Entry 9E96 (electron microscopy, 4.05 A resolution (low resolution: residue-level contacts below are approximate; hydrogen-bond / salt-bridge calls are withheld)); this record covers chains J and K of the 16 polymer chains in the assembly.

== Chain J ==
Protein: Structural polyprotein
From: Western equine encephalitis virus
UniProtKB: Q1W679 (Q1W679_WEEV); residues 1-439 here correspond to UniProt positions 798-1236 (UniProt number = residue number + 797)
Chain sequence (439 residues; row label = number of the first residue in the row):
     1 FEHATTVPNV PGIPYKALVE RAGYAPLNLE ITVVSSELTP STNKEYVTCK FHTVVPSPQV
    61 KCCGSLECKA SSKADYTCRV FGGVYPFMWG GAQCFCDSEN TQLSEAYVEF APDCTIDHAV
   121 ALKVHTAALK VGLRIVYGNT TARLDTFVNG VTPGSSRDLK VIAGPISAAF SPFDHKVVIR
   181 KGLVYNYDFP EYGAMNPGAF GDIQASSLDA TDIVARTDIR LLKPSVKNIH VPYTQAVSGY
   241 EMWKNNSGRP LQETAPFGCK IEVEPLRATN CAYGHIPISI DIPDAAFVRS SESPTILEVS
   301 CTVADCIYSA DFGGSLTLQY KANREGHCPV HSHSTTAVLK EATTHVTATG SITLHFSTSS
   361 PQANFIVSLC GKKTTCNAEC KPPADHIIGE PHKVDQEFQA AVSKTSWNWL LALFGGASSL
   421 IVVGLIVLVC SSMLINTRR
Cystine bridges: C49-C114, C63-C96, C259-C271, C301-C376, C306-C380, C328-C370

== Chain K ==
Protein: Structural polyprotein
From: Western equine encephalitis virus
UniProtKB: Q1W679 (Q1W679_WEEV); residues 11-418 here correspond to UniProt positions 330-737 (UniProt number = residue number + 319)
Chain sequence (408 residues; numbered 11 to 418; the number before each row is that of its first residue):
    11 PYLGFCPYCR HSAPCFSPIK IENVWDESDD GSIRIQVSAQ FGYNQAGTAD VTKFRYMSYD
    71 HDHDIKEDSM EKLAISTSGP CRRLGHKGYF LLAQCPPGDS VTVSITSGAS ENSCTVEKKI
   131 RRKFVGREEY LFPPVHGKLV KCHVYDHLKE TSAGYITMHR PGPHAYKSYL EEASGEVYIK
   191 PPSGKNVTYE CKCGDYSTGI VSTRTKMNGC TKAKQCIAYK RDQTKWVFNS PDLIRHTDHS
   251 VQGKLHIPFR LTPTVCPVPL AHTPTVTKWF KGITLHLTAT RPTLLTTRKL GLRADATAEW
   311 ITGTTSRNFS VGREGLEYVW GNHEPVRVWA QESAPGDPHG WPHEIIIHYY HRHPVYTVIV
   371 LCGVALAILV GTASSAACIA KARRDCLTPY ALAPNATVPT ALAVLCCI
Cystine bridges: C16-C124, C19-C25, C91-C105, C152-C266, C201-C226, C203-C220

== Chain J / chain K interface ==
Residue-residue contacts (128):
  K50(J) with E37(K)
  H52(J) with N33(K)
  V55(J) with P241(K)
  P56(J) with N239(K)
  S57(J) with N239(K); S240(K); P241(K); L243(K); R245(K); H249(K)
  P58(J) with P241(K); L243(K); I244(K); R245(K)
  Q59(J) with R245(K)
  V60(J) with I244(K)
  M88(J) with F26(K); D242(K); L243(K); I244(K)
  W89(J) with L13(K); Y69(K); H174(K); Y176(K)
  G90(J) with A175(K); Y176(K); K177(K)
  A92(J) with A175(K)
  Q93(J) with H174(K); A175(K)
  F95(J) with E200(K); K202(K); K224(K); Q225(K); C226(K); I227(K)
  C96(J) with K224(K)
  E105(J) with R245(K)
  P112(J) with W35(K); A163(K); I257(K)
  D113(J) with E37(K); R44(K); Y155(K)
  I116(J) with H153(K); L261(K)
  K181(J) with H153(K)
  N228(J) with F15(K); P24(K); F26(K)
  I229(J) with F15(K)
  H230(J) with F15(K)
  R249(J) with L294(K); A308(K)
  L251(J) with R298(K)
  Q252(J) with R298(K)
  E253(J) with T296(K); R298(K); A306(K)
  T254(J) with A304(K); A306(K)
  A255(J) with R298(K)
  P256(J) with G301(K); L302(K); A304(K)
  F257(J) with L300(K); G301(K); L302(K)
  G258(J) with R298(K); R337(K)
  C259(J) with R298(K)
  Y308(J) with P348(K); H358(K); R362(K)
  S309(J) with Q341(K)
  A310(J) with Q341(K)
  S359(J) with R323(K)
  P361(J) with H349(K)
  E379(J) with H349(K)
  C380(J) with H349(K)
  K381(J) with D347(K)
  P383(J) with Q341(K); E342(K); S343(K)
  A384(J) with S343(K)
  D385(J) with Q341(K); S343(K)
  H386(J) with W279(K); F280(K); Q341(K); S343(K)
  I387(J) with K278(K); V338(K); W339(K); A340(K); Q341(K)
  I388(J) with V338(K); W339(K); Q341(K)
  G389(J) with W339(K)
  E390(J) with W339(K)
  P391(J) with W339(K)
  H392(J) with R323(K); A340(K)
  V394(J) with R323(K)
  Q396(J) with R362(K)
  A401(J) with Y359(K)
  V402(J) with Y359(K)
  S403(J) with H349(K); Y359(K)
  T405(J) with P348(K); I355(K)
  S406(J) with I355(K)
  W409(J) with P352(K)
  L413(J) with V374(K); I378(K)
  F414(J) with V374(K)
  A417(J) with A377(K)
  L420(J) with G381(K); S384(K); S385(K)
  I421(J) with S384(K)
  G424(J) with C388(K)
  V427(J) with A392(K)
  L428(J) with C388(K); K391(K)
  I435(J) with D395(K)
  R438(J) with Y400(K)
Interface residues without a listed pair, chain J (81 interface residues in all): C62, F87, C94, A111, D117, V231, K244, K260, P382, L410, L425, S431
Interface residues without a listed pair, chain K (83 interface residues in all): T262, P263, I283, K299, V321, G346, G350, H363, V370, T382, C396, L412

== In short ==
81 residues of chain J and 83 residues of chain K are in contact.
Here chain J is Structural polyprotein and chain K is Structural polyprotein, both from Western equine
encephalitis virus. Entry 9E96 (WEEV CBA87 VLP in complex with human PCDH10-EC1) was determined by electron
microscopy (same publication as 9EAU).
